Entry 8BJG (X-ray diffraction, 1.40 A resolution); this record covers chains A and B.

Chain A:
Protein: 14-3-3 protein sigma
Source organism: Homo sapiens
Reference sequence: P31947 (1433S_HUMAN); residue numbers follow UniProt; this construct covers 1-231
Sequence (236 residues; numbered -4 to 231; the number before each row is that of its first residue; numbers below 1 keep their minus sign (Gly-4 is residue -4)):
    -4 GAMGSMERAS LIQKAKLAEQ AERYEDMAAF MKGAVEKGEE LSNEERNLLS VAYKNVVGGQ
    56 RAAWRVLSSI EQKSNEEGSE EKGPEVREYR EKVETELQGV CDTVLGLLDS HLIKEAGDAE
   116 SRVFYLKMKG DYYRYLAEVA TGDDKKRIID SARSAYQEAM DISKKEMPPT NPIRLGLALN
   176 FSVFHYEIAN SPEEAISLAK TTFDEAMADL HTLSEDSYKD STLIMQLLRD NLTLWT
Covalently attached groups: 3-methanoyl-N-methyl-N-(2-sulfanylethyl)benzamide (QL0) linked to Lys122
Sequence notes: expression tag (-4 to 0); engineered mutation Asn38 (Cys in P31947)
Bound ions: Mg2+ site 1 near Glu2 (its only coordinating residue here); Mg2+ site 2: Gln8, Lys77, Glu80; Mg2+ site 3: Glu35, Glu110, Glu188; Mg2+ site 4: Glu75, Glu161
Residues lining bound ligands: QL0 (3-methanoyl-N-methyl-N-(2-sulfanylethyl)benzamide): Asn42, Phe119, Pro167, Ile168, Gly171, Leu172, Leu218, Ile219, Leu222
UniProt features mapped onto this chain:
  - site (Interaction with phosphoserine on interacting protein): Arg56, Arg129
  - modified residue (Phosphoserine): Ser5, Ser74
From the paper describing this entry:
  - binding site for QL0: Lys122

Chain B:
Protein: Estrogen-related receptor gamma
Reference sequence: P62508 (ERR3_HUMAN); residue numbers follow UniProt; this construct covers 174-182
Sequence (10 residues; numbered 174 to 183; the number before each row is that of its first residue):
   174 KRRRKSCQAX
Unresolved in the structure: 174
Modified residues: Ser179 (phosphoserine; SEP); NH2 (amino group) at position 183
Sequence notes: expression tag (183)
Residues lining bound ligands: QL0 (3-methanoyl-N-methyl-N-(2-sulfanylethyl)benzamide): Cys180, Gln181, Ala182
From the paper describing this entry:
  - binding site for QL0: Cys180

How chain A and chain B interact:
Residue-residue contacts (28):
  Asn42(A) with Ala182(B)
  Ser45(A) with Ala182(B)
  Val46(A) with Ala182(B); NH2_183(B)
  Lys49(A) with Cys180(B); Gln181(B)
  Arg56(A) with Arg176(B); Arg177(B); Ser179(B)
  Arg60(A) with Arg176(B)
  Arg129(A) with Arg177(B); Ser179(B)
  Tyr130(A) with Ser179(B)
  Gly171(A) with Cys180(B)
  Leu174(A) with Lys178(B); Ser179(B); Cys180(B)
  Asn175(A) with Ser179(B); Cys180(B), hydrogen bond (side chain-backbone)
  Val178(A) with Arg177(B); Lys178(B)
  Glu182(A) with Arg177(B), salt bridge
  Leu222(A) with Lys178(B)
  Asp225(A) with Lys178(B), salt bridge
  Asn226(A) with Arg177(B); Lys178(B), hydrogen bond (side chain-backbone)
  Leu229(A) with Arg175(B); Arg177(B)
Other interface residues (no listed pair), chain A (19 interface residues in all): Glu133, Trp230

Overview:
19 residues of chain A and 9 residues of chain B are in contact, with 2 hydrogen bonds and 2 salt bridges.
Polar pairs include Glu182(A)-Arg177(B), Asp225(A)-Lys178(B) and Asn175(A)-Cys180(B). Bound to chain B:
compound QL0. Covalently linked compound QL0: at Lys122(A). The paper reports a binding site for QL0 at
Lys122(A) and Cys180(B).
Chain A is 14-3-3 protein sigma (Homo sapiens) and chain B is Estrogen-related receptor gamma; the structure,
Ternary structure of 14-3-3s, ERRg phosphopeptide and dual-reactive compound 8, was determined by X-ray
diffraction together with 8B2I, 8B2K, 8B4Q, 8B5P, 8BFC, 8BI7, 8BJN and 8BM5 from the same study.
